Entry 3CCR (X-ray diffraction, 3.00 A resolution); this record covers chains R and 0 of the 31 polymer chains in the assembly.

== Chain R ==
Molecule: 50S ribosomal protein L22P
From: Haloarcula marismortui
Reference sequence: P10970 (RL22_HALMA); residues 0-154 here correspond to UniProt positions 1-155 (UniProt number = residue number + 1)
Amino-acid sequence (155 residues; numbered 0 to 154; the number before each row is that of its first residue; numbering starts at 0):
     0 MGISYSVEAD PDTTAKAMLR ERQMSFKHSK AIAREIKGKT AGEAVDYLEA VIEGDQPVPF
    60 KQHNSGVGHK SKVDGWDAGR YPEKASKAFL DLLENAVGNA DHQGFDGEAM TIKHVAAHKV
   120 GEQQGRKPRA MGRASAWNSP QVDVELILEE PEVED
Not modelled in the structure: 0, 151-154
Metal / ion sites: Na+ site 1: Lys-60, Gln-61 (shared with U12(0) of chain 0); Sr2+: Gln-61, Asn-63; Mg2+: Gly-65 (shared with C2048(0), A2089(0) of chain 0); Na+ site 2 near Ser-70 (its only coordinating residue here); Na+ site 3: Val-72, Trp-75 (shared with U2659(0), G2660(0) of chain 0)

== Chain 0 ==
Molecule: 23S ribosomal RNA
From: Haloarcula marismortui
Notes: engineered mutation(s): G2099A, A2488C
Sequence (2923 nucleotides; row label = number of the first residue in the row):
     1 GUUGGCUACU AUGCCAGCUG GUGGAUUGCU CGGCUCAGGC GCUGAUGAAG GACGUGCCAA
    61 GCUGCGAUAA GCUGUGGGGA GCCGCACGGA GGCGAAGAAC CACAGAUUUC CGAAUGAGAA
   121 UCUCUCUAAC AAUUGCUUCG CGCAAUGAGG AACCCCGAGA ACUGAAACAU CUCAGUAUCG
   181 GGAGGAACAG AAAACGCAAC GUGAUGUCGU UAGUAACCGC GAGUGAACGC GAUACAGCCC
   241 AAACCGAAGC CCUCACGGGC AAUGUGGUGU CAGGGCUACC UCUCAUCAGC CGACCGUCUU
   301 CACGAAGUCU CUUGGAAUAG AGCGUGAUAC AGGGUGACAA CCCCGUACUG AAGACCAGUA
   361 CGCUGUGCGG UAGUGCCAGA GUAGCGGGGG UUGGAUAUCC CUCGCGAAUA ACGCAGGCAU
   421 CGACUGCGAA GGCUAAACAC AACCUGAGAC CGAUAGUGAA CAAGUAGUGU GAACGAACGC
   481 UGCAAAGUAC CCUCAGAAGG GAGGCGAAAU AGAGCAUGAA AUCAGUUGGC GAUCGAGCGA
   541 CAGGGCAUAC AAGGUCCCUU GACGAAUGAC CGAGACGCGA GUCUCCAGUA AGACUCACGG
   601 GAAGCCGAUG UUCUGUCGUA CGUUUUGAAA AACGAGCCAG GGAGUGUGUC UGUAUGGCAA
   661 GUCUAACCGG AGUAUCCGGG GAGGCACAGG GAAACCGACA UGGCCGCAGG GCUUUGCCCG
   721 AGGGCCGCCG UCUUCAAGGG CGGGGAGCCA UGUGGACACG ACCCGAAUCC GGACGAUCUA
   781 CGCAUGGACA AGAUGAAGCG UGCCGAAAGG CACGUGGAAG UCUGUUAGAG UUGGUGUCCU
   841 ACAAUACCCU CUCGUGAUCU AUGUGUAGGG GUGAAAGGCC CAUCGAGUCC GGCAACAGCU
   901 GGUUCCAAUC GAAACAUGUC GAAGCAUGAC CUCCGCCGAG GUAGUCUGUG AGGUAGAGCG
   961 ACCGAUUGGU GUGUCCGCCU CCGAGAGGAG UCGGCACACC UGUCAAACUC CAAACUUACA
  1021 GACGCUGUUU GACGCGGGGA UUCCGGUGCG CGGGGUAAGC CUGUGUACCA GGAGGGGAAC
  1081 AACCCAGAGA UAGGUUAAGG UCCCCAAGUG UGGAUUAAGU GUAAUCCUCU GAAGGUGGUC
  1141 UCGAGCCCUA GACAGCCGGG AGGUGAGCUU AGAAGCAGCU ACCCUCUAAG AAAAGCGUAA
  1201 CAGCUUACCG GCCGAGGUUU GAGGCGCCCA AAAUGAUCGG GACUCAAAUC CACCACCGAG
  1261 ACCUGUCCGU ACCACUCAUA CUGGUAAUCG AGUAGAUUGG CGCUCUAAUU GGAUGGAAGC
  1321 AGGGGCGAGA GCUCCUGUGG ACCGAUUAGU GACGAAAAUC CUGGCCAUAG UAGCAGCGAU
  1381 AGUCGGGUGA GAACCCCGAC GGCCUAAUGG AUAAGGGUUC CUCAGCACUG CUGAUCAGCU
  1441 GAGGGUUAGC CGGUCCUAAG UCUCACCGCA ACUCGACUGA GACGAAAUGG GAAACAGGUU
  1501 AAUAUUCCUG UGCCAUCAUG CAGUGAAAGU UGACGCCCUG GGGUCGAUCA CGCCGGGCAU
  1561 UCGCCCGGUC GAACCGUCCA ACUCCGUGGA AGCCGUAAUG GCAGGAAGCG GACGAACGGC
  1621 GGCAUAGGGA AACGUGAUUC AACCUGGGGC CCAUGAAAAG ACGAGCAUGA UGUCCGUACC
  1681 GAGAACCGAC ACAGGUGUCC AUGGCGGCGA AAGCCAAGGC CUGUCGGGAG CAACCAACGU
  1741 UAGGGAAUUC GGCAAGUUAG UCCCGUACCU UCGGAAGAAG GGAUGCCUGC UCCGGAACGG
  1801 AGCAGGUCGC AGUGACUCGG AAGCUCGGAC UGUCUAGUAA CAACAUAGGU GACCGCAAAU
  1861 CCGCAAGGAC UCGUACGGUC ACUGAAUCCU GCCCAGUGCA GGUAUCUGAA CACCUCGUAC
  1921 AAGAGGACGA AGGACCUGUC AACGGCGGGG GUAACUAUGA CCCUCUUAAG GUAGCGUAGU
  1981 ACCUUGCCGC AUCAGUAGCG GCUUGCAUGA AUGGAUUAAC CAGAGCUUCA CUGUCCCAAC
  2041 GUUGGGCCCG GUGAACUGUA CAUUCCAGUG CGGAGUCUGG AGACACCCAG GGGGAAGCAA
  2101 AGACCCUAUG GAGCUUUACU GCAGGCUGUC GCUGAGACGU GGUCGCCGAU GUGCAGCAUA
  2161 GGUAGGAGUC GUUACAGAGG UACCCGCGCU AGCGGGCCAC CCAGACAACA GUGAAAUACU
  2221 ACCCGUCGGU GACUGCGACU CUCACUCCGG GAGGAGGACA CCGAUAGCCG GGCAGUUUGA
  2281 CUGGGGCGGU ACGCGCUCGA AAAGAUAUCG AGCGCGCCCU AUGGUCAUCU CAGCCGGGAC
  2341 AGAGACCCGG CGAAGAGUGC AAGAGCAAAA GAUGACUUGA CAGUGUUCUU CCCAACGAGG
  2401 AACGCUGACG CGAAAGCGUG GUCUAGCGAA CCAAUUAGCC UGCUUGAUGC GGGCAAUUGA
  2461 UGACAGAAAA GCUACCCUAG GGAUAACCGA GUCGUCACUC GCAAGAGCAC AUAUCGACCG
  2521 AGUGGCUUGC UACCUCGAUG UCGGUUCCCU CCAUCCUGCC CGUGCAGAAG CGGGCAAGGG
  2581 UGAGGUUGUU CGCCUAUUAA AGGAGGUCGU GAGCUGGGUU UAGACCGUCG UGAGACAGGU
  2641 CGGCUGCUAU CUACUGGGUG UGUAAUGGUG UCUGACAAGA ACGACCGUAU AGUACGAGAG
  2701 GAACUACGGU UGGUGGCCAC UGGUGUACCG GUUGUUCGAG AGAGCACGUG CCGGGUAGCC
  2761 ACGCCACACG GGGUAAGAGC UGAACGCAUC UAAGCUCGAA ACCCACUUGG AAAAGAGACA
  2821 CCGCCGAGGU CCCGCGUACA AGACGCGGUC GAUAGACUCG GGGUGUGCGC GUCGAGGUAA
  2881 CGAGACGUUA AGCCCACGAG CACUAACAGA CCAAAGCCAU CAU
Not modelled in the structure: 1-9, 126-127, 715, 971-998, 1560, 1952-1963, 2137-2236, 2339-2343, 2665-2666, 2915-2923
Modified / non-standard residues: 1MA (6-hydro-1-methyladenosine-5'-monophosphate) at position 628, OMU (o2'-methyluridine 5'-monophosphate) at position 2587, OMG (o2'-methylguanosine-5'-monophosphate) at position 2588, UR3 (3-methyluridine-5'-monophoshate) at position 2619, PSU (pseudouridine-5'-monophosphate) at position 2621
Metal / ion sites: Na+ site 1: U12 (shared with Lys-60(R), Gln-61(R) of chain R); Mg2+ site 1 near G28 (its only coordinating residue here); Na+ site 2: C40, G41, C443; Na+ site 3: A45, U146; Na+ site 4: G56, A59, G61; Sr2+ site 1: A86, C87 (shared with 1 residue of chain T); Na+ site 5 near U108 (its only coordinating residue here); Mg2+ site 2 near U115 (its only coordinating residue here); Na+ site 6 near C141 (its only coordinating residue here); Mg2+ site 3: C162, U163, U2276; Na+ site 7: A165, A166, A167; Mg2+ site 4: A166, G219; 68 more Mg2+ sites not listed; 54 more Na+ sites not listed; 2 more K+ sites not listed; 51 more Sr2+ sites not listed

== How chain R and chain 0 interact ==
Residue-residue contacts (130):
  Gly-1(R) / G21(0)  sugar contact
  Gly-1(R) / U22(0)  hydrogen bond to the phosphate
  Ile-2(R) / G20(0)  sugar contact
  Ile-2(R) / G21(0)  sugar contact
  Ser-3(R) / G20(0)  hydrogen bond to the sugar
  Ser-3(R) / G21(0)  hydrogen bond to the phosphate
  Ser-3(R) / U510(0)  base contact
  Tyr-4(R) / G20(0)  sugar contact
  Tyr-4(R) / G500(0)  phosphate contact
  Tyr-4(R) / G501(0)  hydrogen bond to the phosphate
  Ser-5(R) / U19(0)  hydrogen bond to the sugar
  Ser-5(R) / G20(0)  sugar contact
  Lys-15(R) / G501(0)  sugar contact
  Ala-16(R) / G500(0)  sugar contact
  Met-17(R) / G500(0)  sugar contact
  Met-17(R) / G501(0)  phosphate contact
  Arg-19(R) / G499(0)  phosphate contact
  Arg-19(R) / G500(0)  salt bridge to the phosphate
  Gln-22(R) / C1428(0)  hydrogen bond to the phosphate
  Ser-24(R) / G1370(0)  hydrogen bond to the base
  Phe-25(R) / C523(0)  sugar contact
  Phe-25(R) / A524(0)  sugar contact
  Lys-26(R) / A1369(0)  hydrogen bond to the sugar
  Lys-26(R) / G1370(0)  salt bridge to the phosphate
  His-27(R) / G1370(0)  base contact
  His-27(R) / G2051(0)  phosphate contact
  Lys-29(R) / C523(0)  phosphate contact
  Lys-29(R) / A524(0)  salt bridge to the phosphate
  Lys-36(R) / G525(0)  hydrogen bond to the phosphate
  Lys-36(R) / U526(0)  salt bridge to the phosphate
  Lys-60(R) / A11(0)  hydrogen bond to the phosphate
  Lys-60(R) / U12(0)  salt bridge to the phosphate
  Gln-61(R) / G13(0)  phosphate contact
  Gln-61(R) / A524(0)  hydrogen bond to the phosphate
  His-62(R) / G1370(0)  salt bridge to the phosphate
  Asn-63(R) / G1370(0)  phosphate contact
  Asn-63(R) / C2088(0)  phosphate contact
  Ser-64(R) / A1369(0)  hydrogen bond to the phosphate
  Ser-64(R) / G1370(0)  hydrogen bond to the phosphate
  Ser-64(R) / C2088(0)  phosphate contact
  Gly-65(R) / C2048(0)  phosphate contact
  Gly-65(R) / C2088(0)  hydrogen bond to the phosphate
  Val-66(R) / C2088(0)  sugar contact
  Gly-67(R) / A2841(0)  sugar contact
  His-68(R) / C2087(0)  hydrogen bond to the sugar
  His-68(R) / C2088(0)  sugar contact
  His-68(R) / G2657(0)  base contact
  His-68(R) / G2658(0)  hydrogen bond to the sugar
  His-68(R) / A2841(0)  hydrogen bond to the sugar
  His-68(R) / G2842(0)  sugar contact
  Lys-69(R) / C2048(0)  phosphate contact
  Lys-69(R) / C2049(0)  salt bridge to the phosphate
  Ser-70(R) / G2842(0)  phosphate contact
  Ser-70(R) / A2843(0)  phosphate contact
  Lys-71(R) / C2831(0)  phosphate contact
  Lys-71(R) / C2832(0)  salt bridge to the phosphate
  Val-72(R) / G2660(0)  phosphate contact
  Asp-73(R) / G2660(0)  phosphate contact
  Gly-74(R) / G2660(0)  hydrogen bond to the phosphate
  Trp-75(R) / A11(0)  sugar contact
  Trp-75(R) / U12(0)  sugar contact
  Trp-75(R) / C2086(0)  sugar contact
  Trp-75(R) / U2659(0)  hydrogen bond to the sugar
  Trp-75(R) / G2660(0)  phosphate contact
  Asp-76(R) / C2087(0)  sugar contact
  Asp-76(R) / G2658(0)  hydrogen bond to the base
  Asp-76(R) / U2659(0)  hydrogen bond to the sugar
  Gly-78(R) / C2049(0)  phosphate contact
  Arg-79(R) / G1370(0)  sugar contact
  Arg-79(R) / U1371(0)  salt bridge to the phosphate
  Arg-79(R) / C2049(0)  salt bridge to the phosphate
  Arg-79(R) / G2050(0)  salt bridge to the phosphate
  Tyr-80(R) / C2049(0)  phosphate contact
  Tyr-80(R) / G2050(0)  hydrogen bond to the phosphate
  Pro-81(R) / G2050(0)  phosphate contact
  Pro-81(R) / G2051(0)  phosphate contact
  Glu-82(R) / G2050(0)  hydrogen bond to the sugar
  Glu-82(R) / G2051(0)  hydrogen bond to the phosphate
  Lys-83(R) / G2051(0)  hydrogen bond to the phosphate
  Lys-83(R) / U2052(0)  salt bridge to the phosphate
  Glu-93(R) / C494(0)  sugar contact
  Asn-94(R) / G499(0)  hydrogen bond to the base
  Asn-94(R) / G500(0)  hydrogen bond to the sugar
  Asn-98(R) / G500(0)  base contact
  Asn-98(R) / G501(0)  sugar contact
  His-101(R) / C492(0)  hydrogen bond to the sugar
  Gln-102(R) / G501(0)  hydrogen bond to the sugar
  His-113(R) / G525(0)  sugar contact
  Ala-115(R) / A524(0)  sugar contact
  Ala-115(R) / G525(0)  sugar contact
  Ala-116(R) / A524(0)  hydrogen bond to the sugar
  His-117(R) / G20(0)  base contact
  His-117(R) / A524(0)  hydrogen bond to the base
  Val-119(R) / G21(0)  sugar contact
  Val-119(R) / U22(0)  sugar contact
  Gln-122(R) / C1428(0)  phosphate contact
  Lys-126(R) / C1431(0)  hydrogen bond to the base
  Pro-127(R) / A1689(0)  base contact
  Pro-127(R) / C1690(0)  base contact
  Arg-128(R) / U840(0)  hydrogen bond to the sugar
  Arg-128(R) / A841(0)  salt bridge to the phosphate
  Arg-128(R) / A843(0)  phosphate contact
  Arg-128(R) / A1372(0)  base contact
  Arg-128(R) / A1689(0)  hydrogen bond to the base
  Arg-128(R) / A2054(0)  hydrogen bond to the base
  Arg-128(R) / U2648(0)  base contact
  Ala-129(R) / U840(0)  phosphate contact
  Ala-129(R) / A841(0)  hydrogen bond to the phosphate
  Ala-129(R) / A843(0)  phosphate contact
  Ala-129(R) / A844(0)  phosphate contact
  Met-130(R) / A841(0)  base contact
  Met-130(R) / A844(0)  hydrogen bond to the phosphate
  Gly-131(R) / A844(0)  base contact
  Gly-131(R) / A1689(0)  base contact
  Arg-132(R) / U840(0)  hydrogen bond to the sugar
  Arg-132(R) / A1689(0)  hydrogen bond to the base
  Arg-132(R) / A2055(0)  hydrogen bond to the sugar
  Ala-133(R) / A1689(0)  base contact
  Ser-134(R) / A2054(0)  hydrogen bond to the sugar
  Ser-134(R) / A2055(0)  sugar contact
  Ala-135(R) / A2054(0)  hydrogen bond to the sugar
  Trp-136(R) / A1372(0)  base contact
  Trp-136(R) / G1373(0)  base contact
  Trp-136(R) / U2052(0)  sugar contact
  Trp-136(R) / G2053(0)  sugar contact
  Trp-136(R) / A2054(0)  sugar contact
  Asn-137(R) / G2053(0)  hydrogen bond to the phosphate
  Asn-137(R) / A2054(0)  hydrogen bond to the phosphate
  Ser-138(R) / G2053(0)  phosphate contact
  Pro-139(R) / G1370(0)  base contact
Interface residues without a listed pair, chain R (68 interface residues in all): Val-6, Arg-33, Ala-84, Lys-118
Interface residues without a listed pair, chain 0 (58 interface residues in all): C491, U493, A502, U1368, A1427, U1429, A2089

== Summary ==
Chain R and chain 0 form an interface of 68 and 58 residues respectively, with 44 hydrogen bonds and 13 salt
bridges. Polar contacts include Ser-24(R)/G1370(0), Asp-76(R)/G2658(0) and Asn-94(R)/G499(0). The Na+ site 1
is built by U12(0), Lys-60(R) and Gln-61(R).
Chain R is 50S ribosomal protein L22P and chain 0 is 23S ribosomal RNA, both from Haloarcula marismortui; the
structure, Structure of Anisomycin resistant 50S Ribosomal Subunit: 23S rRNA mutation A2488C. Density for
anisomycin is visible ..., was determined by X-ray diffraction (same publication as 3CC2, 3CC4, 3CC7, 3CCE,
3CCJ, 3CCL and 6 further entries).
